PDB entry 6VQI | electron microscopy, 4.30 A resolution (low resolution: residue-level contacts below are approximate; hydrogen-bond / salt-bridge calls are withheld) | chains G and a of the 8 polymer chains in the assembly

[Chain G]
Protein: V-type proton ATPase subunit C 1
Source organism: Rattus norvegicus
UniProt: Q5FVI6 (VATC1_RAT); numbering as in UniProt (aligned over 1-382)
Chain sequence (382 residues; each row starts with the number of its first residue):
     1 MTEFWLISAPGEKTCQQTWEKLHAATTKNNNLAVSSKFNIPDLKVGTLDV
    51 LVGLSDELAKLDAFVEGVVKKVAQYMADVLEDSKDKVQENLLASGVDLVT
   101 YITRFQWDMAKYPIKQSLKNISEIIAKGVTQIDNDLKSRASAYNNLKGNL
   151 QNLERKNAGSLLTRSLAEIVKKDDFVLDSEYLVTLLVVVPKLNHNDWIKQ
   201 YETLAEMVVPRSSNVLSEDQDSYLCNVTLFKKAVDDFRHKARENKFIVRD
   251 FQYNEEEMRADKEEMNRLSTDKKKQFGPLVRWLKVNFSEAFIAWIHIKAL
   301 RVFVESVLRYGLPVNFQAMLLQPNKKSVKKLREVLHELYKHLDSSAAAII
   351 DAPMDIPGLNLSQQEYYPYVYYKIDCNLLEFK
Unresolved in the structure: 1, 348-362, 377-382
Curated features (UniProtKB/Swiss-Prot):
  - modified residue: T2 (N-acetylthreonine)

[Chain a]
Protein: V-type proton ATPase 116 kDa subunit a isoform 1
Source organism: Rattus norvegicus
UniProt: P25286 (VPP1_RAT); numbering as in UniProt (aligned over 1-838)
Chain sequence (838 residues; each row starts with the number of its first residue):
     1 MGELFRSEEMTLAQLFLQSEAAYCCVSELEELGKVQFRDLNPDVNVFQRK
    51 FVNEVRRCEEMDRKLRFVEKEIRKANIPIMDTGENPEVPFPRDMIDLEAN
   101 FEKIENELKEINTNQEALKRNFLELTELKFILRKTQQFFDEMADPDLLEE
   151 SSSLLEPNEMGRGAPLRLGFVAGVINRERIPTFERMLWRVCRGNVFLRQA
   201 EIENPLEDPVTGDYVHKSVFIIFFQGDQLKNRVKKICEGFRASLYPCPET
   251 PQERKEMASGVNTRIDDLQMVLNQTEDHRQRVLQAAAKNIRVWFIKVRKM
   301 KAIYHTLNLCNIDVTQKCLIAEVWCPVTDLDSIQFALRRGTEHSGSTVPS
   351 ILNRMQTNQTPPTYNKTNKFTHGFQNIVDAYGIGTYREINPAPYTVITFP
   401 FLFAVMFGDFGHGILMTLFAVWMVLRESRILSQKNENEMFSMVFSGRYII
   451 LLMGLFSIYTGLIYNDCFSKSLNIFGSSWSVRPMFTIGNWTEETLLGSSV
   501 LQLNPAIPGVFGGPYPFGIDPIWNIATNKLTFLNSFKMKMSVILGIIHML
   551 FGVSLSLFNHIYFKKPLNIYFGFIPEIIFMSSLFGYLVILIFYKWTAYDA
   601 HSSRNAPSLLIHFINMFLFSYPESGNAMLYSGQKGIQCFLIVVAMLCVPW
   651 MLLFKPLILRHQYLRKKHLGTLNFGGIRVGNGPTEEDAEIIQHDQLSTHS
   701 EDAEEPTEDEVFDFGDTMVHQAIHTIEYCLGCISNTASYLRLWALSLAHA
   751 QLSEVLWTMVIHIGLHVRSLAGGLGLFFIFAAFATLTVAILLIMEGLSAF
   801 LHALRLHWVEFQNKFYTGTGFKFLPFSFEHIREGKFDE
Unresolved in the structure: 1-11, 133-169, 358-838
Curated features (UniProtKB/Swiss-Prot):
  - modified residue: T250 (Phosphothreonine), T360 (Phosphothreonine), Y364 (Phosphotyrosine)

[Chain G / chain a interface]
Residue-residue contacts (6; chain G residue first):
  D49(G) with G226(a); D227(a); Q228(a)
  L308(G) with R192(a)
  R309(G) with R192(a)
  A346(G) with W188(a)
Also at the interface, not in a pair above, chain G (5 interface residues in all): V52

[Overview]
Chain G and chain a each contribute 5 residues to their interface.
Chain G is V-type proton ATPase subunit C 1 and chain a is V-type proton ATPase 116 kDa subunit a isoform 1,
both from Rattus norvegicus; the structure, Mammalian V-ATPase from rat brain collar and peripheral stalks
rotational state 1 (from focused refinement), was determined by electron microscopy, deposited together with
6VQ9, 6VQA, 6VQB, 6VQJ and 6VQK.
